9EBH - chains A and R of the 5 polymer chains in the assembly; structure by electron microscopy, 3.60 A resolution.

# Chain A
Molecule: Guanine nucleotide-binding protein G(i) subunit alpha-1
From: Homo sapiens
UniProt: P63096 (GNAI1_HUMAN); residue numbers follow UniProt; this construct covers 1-354
Sequence (354 residues; row label = number of the first residue in the row):
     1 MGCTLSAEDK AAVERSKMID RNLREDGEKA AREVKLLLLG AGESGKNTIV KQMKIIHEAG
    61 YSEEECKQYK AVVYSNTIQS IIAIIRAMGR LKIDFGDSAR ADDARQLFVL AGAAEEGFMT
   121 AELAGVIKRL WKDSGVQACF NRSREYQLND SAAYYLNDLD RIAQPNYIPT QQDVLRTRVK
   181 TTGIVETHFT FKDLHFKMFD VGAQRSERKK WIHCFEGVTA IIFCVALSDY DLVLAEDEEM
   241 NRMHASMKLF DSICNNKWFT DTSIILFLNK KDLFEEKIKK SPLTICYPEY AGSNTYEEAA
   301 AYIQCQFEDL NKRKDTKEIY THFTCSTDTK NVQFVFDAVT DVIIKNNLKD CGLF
Disordered / not traced: 1-3, 42-45, 55-181, 234-239
Differences from the reference sequence: engineered mutation Asn47 (Ser in P63096), Ala203 (Gly in P63096), Ala245 (Glu in P63096), Ser326 (Ala in P63096)
Swiss-Prot annotation at these positions:
  - region: Lys35 to Lys46, Thr48 (G1 motif), Asp173 to Thr181 (G2 motif), Phe196 to Gly202, Gln204, Arg205 (G3 motif), Ile265 to Asp272 (G4 motif), Thr324, Cys325, Thr327 to Thr329 (G5 motif)
  - binding site (GTP): Glu43 to Lys46, Thr48, Ser151, Leu175 to Thr181, Asp200 to Gly202, Gln204, Asn269 to Asp272
  - binding site (Mg(2+)): Thr181
  - modified residue: Arg178 (ADP-ribosylarginine), Gln204 (Deamidated glutamine), Cys351 (ADP-ribosylcysteine)
  - lipidation: Gly2 (N-myristoyl glycine), Cys3 (S-palmitoyl cysteine)
  - natural variant: Gly40 (G40C: In NEDHISB; G40R: In NEDHISB), Gly45 (G45D: In NEDHISB), Thr48 (T48I: In NEDHISB; T48K: In NEDHISB), Gln52 (Q52P: In NEDHISB), Ser75 (deletion: In NEDHISB; uncertain significance), Gln172 (deletion: In NEDHISB), Asp173 (D173V: In NEDHISB), Glu186 to Phe189 (deletion: In NEDHISB; uncertain significance), Cys224 (C224Y: In NEDHISB), Lys270 (K270N: In NEDHISB; K270R: In NEDHISB), Asp272 (D272G: In NEDHISB), Val332 (V332E: In NEDHISB; uncertain significance)
  - mutagenesis: Gly42 (G42R: Abolishes switch to an activated conformation and dissociation from beta and gamma subunits upon GTP binding. Abolishes interaction with RGS family members), Glu116 (E116L: Enhances interaction (inactive GDP-bound) with RGS14), Gln147 (Q147L: Enhances interaction (inactive GDP-bound) with RGS14)

# Chain R
Molecule: Adenosine receptor A3
From: Homo sapiens
UniProt: P0DMS8 (AA3R_HUMAN); residue numbers follow UniProt; this construct covers 2-318
Sequence (363 residues; row label = number of the first residue in the row; numbers below 1 keep their minus sign (Asp-36 is residue -36)):
   -36 DYKDDDDAAN FTPVNGSSGN QSVRLVTSSS LEVLFQGPPN NSTALSLANV TYITMEIFIG
    24 LCAIVGNVLV ICVVKLNPSL QTTTFYFIVS LALADIAVGV LVMPLAIVVS LGITIHFYSC
    84 LFMTCLLLIF THASIMSLLA IAVDRYLRVK LTVRYKRVTT HRRIWLALGL CWLVSFLVGL
   144 TPMFGWNMKL TSEYHRNVTF LSCQFVSVMR MDYMVYFSFL TWIFIPLVVM CAIYLDIFYI
   204 IRNKLSLNLS NSKETGAFYG REFKTAKSLF LVLFLFALSW LPLSIINCII YFNGEVPQLV
   264 LYMGILLSHA NSMMNPIVYA YKIKKFKETY LLILKACVVC HPSDSLDTSI EKNSEHHHHH
   324 HHH
Disordered / not traced: -36 to 8, 207-225, 294-326
Disulfides: Cys83-Cys166
Differences from the reference sequence: expression tag (-36 to 1, 319-326)
Ligand contacts: adenosine (ADN): Leu90, Leu91, Thr94, Phe168, Met177, Trp243, Leu246, Asn250, Leu264, Ile268, Ser271, His272
Reported in the primary citation:
  - mutagenesis - N250A, H272A: abolished binding to XAC-630
  - conformationally variable residues: Trp243
  - binding site for adenosine: Asn250, Ser271, His272
  - contacts within the chain: Asn12-Tyr265 (hydrogen bond), Tyr15-Glu19 (hydrogen bond), Glu19-His272 (hydrogen bond), Gln261-Tyr265 (hydrogen bond), Tyr15-Tyr265 (pi stacking)
  - mutagenesis - S271A: abolished binding to adenosine
  - mutagenesis - Y15A, H95A, H95F, M174A: decreased binding to adenosine
  - mutagenesis - T94A, H95A (100-fold), M174A: decreased binding to NECA
  - mutagenesis - H95F: abolished binding to NECA
  - mutagenesis - T94A: unchanged binding to adenosine
  - mutagenesis - H95F, N250A, H272A: abolished signaling in response to adenosine
  - mutagenesis - S271A: abolished signaling in response to NECA
  - mutagenesis - Y15A, H95A, M174A, S271A: decreased signaling in response to adenosine
  - mutagenesis - H95A, Y265A: increased signaling in response to NECA
  - mutagenesis - Y15A (3-fold), H95A (5-fold), H95F (5-fold), M174A (3-fold): decreased binding to XAC-630

# Interface between chain A and chain R
Contacting residue pairs - 22 pairs, chain A then chain R:
  Arg24(A) - Gln44(R)
  Glu28(A) - His124(R)
  Arg32(A) - Lys119(R)  hydrogen bond (side chain-backbone)
  Phe336(A) - Val116(R)  hydrophobic
  Thr340(A) - Val116(R)
  Ile343(A) - Val116(R)  hydrophobic
  Ile344(A) - Thr115(R)
  Asn347(A) - Arg111(R)  hydrogen bond (backbone-side chain)
  Asn347(A) - Tyr118(R)
  Leu348(A) - Val112(R)  hydrophobic
  Asp350(A) - Thr47(R)
  Asp350(A) - Arg111(R)
  Asp350(A) - Ile286(R)
  Asp350(A) - Lys288(R)  salt bridge
  Cys351(A) - Arg108(R)
  Cys351(A) - Arg111(R)
  Cys351(A) - Ile286(R)
  Gly352(A) - Ser231(R)
  Leu353(A) - Arg108(R)
  Leu353(A) - Leu232(R)  hydrophobic
  Phe354(A) - Ile204(R)  hydrophobic
  Phe354(A) - Thr228(R)
Other interface residues (no listed pair), chain A (16 interface residues in all): Asp193, Leu194
Other interface residues (no listed pair), chain R (18 interface residues in all): Arg120, Lys285

# Summary
Chain A and chain R form an interface of 16 and 18 residues respectively; the contacts include 2 hydrogen
bonds and 1 salt bridge. Polar contacts include Asp350(A)-Lys288(R), Arg32(A)-Lys119(R) and
Asn347(A)-Arg111(R). The paper reports a binding site for adenosine at Asn250(R), Ser271(R) and His272(R);
Y15A, H95A and H95F of chain R, among others, reduce binding to adenosine; 9 substitutions were tested in all.
Here chain A is Guanine nucleotide-binding protein G(i) subunit alpha-1 and chain R is Adenosine receptor A3,
both from Homo sapiens. Entry 9EBH (Human adenosine A3 receptor Gi1 complex bound to adenosine) was determined
by electron microscopy (same publication as 9EBI).
